PDB entry 6QKL | electron microscopy, 3.30 A resolution | chains E and I of the 11 polymer chains in the assembly

# Chain E
Molecule: 60S ribosomal protein L23
Organism: Dictyostelium discoideum
UniProtKB: Q54G86 (RL23_DICDI); residue numbers follow UniProt; this construct covers 1-136
Amino-acid sequence (136 residues; row label = number of the first residue in the row):
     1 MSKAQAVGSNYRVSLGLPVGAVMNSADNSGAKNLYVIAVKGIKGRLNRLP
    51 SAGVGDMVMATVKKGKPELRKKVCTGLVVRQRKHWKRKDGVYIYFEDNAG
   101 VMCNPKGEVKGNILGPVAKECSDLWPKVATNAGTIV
Disordered / not traced: 1-8

# Chain I
Molecule: Eukaryotic translation initiation factor 6
Organism: Dictyostelium discoideum
UniProtKB: Q551M2 (IF6_DICDI); residue numbers follow UniProt; this construct covers 1-224
Amino-acid sequence (224 residues; each row starts with the number of its first residue):
     1 MATRLQYENSCDVGVFLKLTNKYCLVGQCGSKQFLHTVENRLADHIPVVE
    51 TSIAGTRIVGRLSAGNKNGLLLPNTCTDQELQQIRNSLPDDVVVQRIEEK
   101 FSALGNCIATNDYVALVHPDIDRETEEIIADVLGVEVFRQTVSGNVLVGT
   151 YCALTNQGALVHPMTSIADQDELSSLLQVPLVAGTVNRGNECVAAGCVVN
   201 DWTAIVGADTTATEISVIESIFAL

# Chain E / chain I interface
Residue-residue contacts (34):
  Glu-108(E) / Gly-189(I)
  Gly-111(E) / Tyr-151(I)  hydrogen bond (backbone-side chain)
  Asn-112(E) / Val-146(I)
  Asn-112(E) / Leu-147(I)
  Asn-112(E) / Tyr-151(I)
  Lys-119(E) / Thr-56(I)
  Lys-119(E) / Thr-75(I)
  Ser-122(E) / Thr-56(I)
  Asp-123(E) / Thr-56(I)
  Asp-123(E) / Arg-57(I)
  Pro-126(E) / Ser-10(I)
  Pro-126(E) / Phe-16(I)  hydrophobic
  Lys-127(E) / Asp-12(I)  salt bridge
  Lys-127(E) / Asn-190(I)
  Ala-129(E) / Ile-58(I)  hydrophobic
  Ala-129(E) / Asn-106(I)  hydrogen bond (backbone-side chain)
  Thr-130(E) / Val-15(I)
  Thr-130(E) / Thr-150(I)
  Thr-130(E) / Cys-192(I)
  Thr-130(E) / Ala-195(I)
  Asn-131(E) / Leu-147(I)
  Asn-131(E) / Tyr-151(I)  hydrogen bond
  Ala-132(E) / Asn-106(I)  hydrogen bond (backbone-side chain)
  Ala-132(E) / Leu-147(I)
  Gly-133(E) / Ser-102(I)
  Gly-133(E) / Ala-103(I)  hydrogen bond (backbone-backbone)
  Gly-133(E) / Cys-107(I)
  Gly-133(E) / Leu-147(I)
  Thr-134(E) / Lys-100(I)
  Thr-134(E) / Phe-101(I)  hydrogen bond (side chain-backbone)
  Thr-134(E) / Ser-102(I)
  Thr-134(E) / Ala-103(I)
  Ile-135(E) / Ala-103(I)
  Ile-135(E) / Asn-106(I)
Interface residues without a listed pair, chain E (17 interface residues in all): Lys-110, Ile-113
Interface residues without a listed pair, chain I (25 interface residues in all): Ala-54, Leu-62, Glu-191

# Overview
17 residues of chain E and 25 residues of chain I are in contact, with 6 hydrogen bonds and 1 salt bridge.
Polar pairs include Lys-127(E)/Asp-12(I), Gly-111(E)/Tyr-151(I) and Ala-129(E)/Asn-106(I).
Chain E is 60S ribosomal protein L23 and chain I is Eukaryotic translation initiation factor 6, both from
Dictyostelium discoideum; the structure, Mechanism of eIF6 release from the nascent 60S ribosomal subunit, was
determined by electron microscopy together with 5AN9, 5ANB and 5ANC from the same study.
